PDB entry 4B3M | X-ray diffraction, 2.90 A resolution | chains A and T of the 23 polymer chains in the assembly

[Chain A]
Molecule: 16S ribosomal RNA
Source organism: Thermus thermophilus HB8
Sequence (1521 nucleotides; row label = number of the first residue in the row; note: 44 numbers in that range are skipped by the numbering (no residue carries them; nothing is unmodelled there); a row labelled like 189A-189L holds insertion residues (189A, then the next letters in order)):
     1 UUGUUGGAGA GUUUGAUCCU GGCUCAGGGU GAACGCUGGC GGCGUGCCUA AGACAUGCAA
    61 GUCGUGCGGG CCG
    76 CGGGGUUUU
    88 ACUCCG
    96 UGGUCAGCGG CGGACGGGUG AGUAACGCGU GGGU
  129A G
   130 ACCUACCCGG AAGAGGGGGA CAACCCGGGG AAACUCGGGC UAAUCCCCCA UGUGGACCCG
189A-189L CCCCUUGGGGUG
   190 UGUCCAAAGG GCUUU
   216 GCCCGCUUCC GGAUGGGCCC GCGUCCCAUC AGCUAGUUGG UGGGGUAAUG GCCCACCAAG
   276 GCGACGACGG GUAGCCGGUC UGAGAGGAUG GCCGGCCACA GGGGCACUGA GACACGGGCC
   336 CCACUCCUAC GGGAGGCAGC AGUUAGGAAU CUUCCGCAAU GGGCGCAAGC CUGACGGAGC
   396 GACGCCGCUU GGAGGAAGAA GCCCUUCGGG GUGUAAACUC CUGA
   441 ACCCGGGACG AAACCCCC
   460 GA
   470 CGAGGGGA
   479 CUGACGGUAC CGGGGUAA
   498 UAGCGCCGGC CAACUCCGUG CCAGCAGCCG CGGUAAUACG GAGGGCGCGA GCGUUACCCG
   558 GAUUCACUGG GCGUAAAGGG CGUGUAGGCG GCCUGGGGCG UCCCAUGUGA AAGACCACGG
   618 CUCAACCGUG GGGGAGCGUG GGAUACGCUC AGGCUAGACG GUGGGAGAGG GUGGUGGAAU
   678 UCCCGGAGUA GCGGUGAAAU GCGCAGAUAC CGGGAGGAAC GCCGAUGGCG AAGGCAGCCA
   738 CCUGGUCCAC CCGUGACGCU GAGGCGCGAA AGCGUGGGGA GCAAACCGGA UUAGAUACCC
   798 GGGUAGUCCA CGCCCUAAAC GAUGCGCGCU AGGUCUCUGG GUCU
   848 CCUGGGGGCC GAAGCUAACG CGUUAAGCGC GCCGCCUGGG GAGUACGGCC GCAAGGCUGA
   908 AACUCAAAGG AAUUGACGGG GGCCCGCACA AGCGGUGGAG CAUGUGGUUU AAUUCGAAGC
   968 AACGCGAAGA ACCUUACCAG GCCUUGACAU GCUA
 1001A G
  1002 GGAACCCGGG UGAAAGCCUG GGGUGCCCC
1030A-1030D GCGA
  1031 GGGGAGCCCU AGCACAGGUG CUGCAUGGCC GUCGUCAGCU CGUGCCGUGA GGUGUUGGGU
  1091 UAAGUCCCGC AACGAGCGCA ACCCCCGCCG UUAGUUGCCA GCGGUUCGGC CGGGCACUCU
  1151 AACGGGACUG CCCGCG
  1168 AAAGCGGGAG GAAGGAGGGG ACGACGUCUG GUCAGCAUGG CCCUUACGGC CUGGGCGACA
  1228 CACGUGCUAC AAUGCCCACU ACAAAGCGAU GCCACCCGGC AACGGGGAGC UAAUCGCAAA
  1288 AAGGUGGGCC CAGUUCGGAU UGGGGUCUGC AACCCGACCC CAUGAAGCCG GAAUCGCUAG
  1348 UAAUCGCGGA UCAGCC
 1363A A
  1364 UGCCGCGGUG AAUACGUUCC CGGGCCUUGU ACACACCGCC CGUCACGCCA UGGGAGCGGG
  1424 CUCUACCCGA AGUCGCCGG
1442A-1442B GA
  1443 GCCUA
  1452 C
  1456 GGGCAGGCGC CGAGGGUAGG GCCCGUGACU GGGGCGAAGU CGUAACAAGG UAGCUGUACC
  1516 GGAAGGUGCG GCUGGAUCAC CUCCUUUCU
Unresolved in the structure: 1-4, 1534-1538
Ion coordination: Mg2+ site 1: U12, G22; Mg2+ site 2: U12, C526, A914; Mg2+ site 3: G15, U920; Mg2+ site 4 near G21 (its only coordinating residue here); Mg2+ site 5: C48, G115; Mg2+ site 6 near A53 (its only coordinating residue here); Mg2+ site 7: C58, U387, G388; Mg2+ site 8: A59, U387; Mg2+ site 9: G61, U62, G105; Mg2+ site 10: G69, G70, U99; Mg2+ site 11: G107, G326; Mg2+ site 12: A109, G111; 145 more Mg2+ sites not listed; 15 more K+ sites not listed
Residues lining bound ligands: ON0 ((1R,2R,3S,4R,6S)-4,6-diamino-2-{[3-O-(2,6-diamino-2,6-dideoxy-beta-L-idopyranosyl)-beta-D-ribofuranosyl]oxy}-3-hydroxycyclohexyl 2-amino-4,6-O-benzylidene-2-deoxy-alpha-D-glucopyranoside): G1405, U1406, C1407, A1408, C1409, G1489, C1490, G1491, A1492, A1493, G1494, U1495, C1496
Reported in the primary citation:
  - binding site for ON0: G1491, A1492
  - conformationally variable residues: A1492, A1493
  - mutagenesis - A1408G (>=720 uM), G1491A (>=720 uM), G1491C (>=720 uM): decreased binding to ON0

[Chain T]
Name: 30S ribosomal protein S20
Source organism: Thermus thermophilus HB8
Reference sequence: P80380 (RS20_THET8); residues -6 to 99 here correspond to UniProt positions 1-106 (UniProt number = residue number + 7)
Sequence (106 residues; numbered -6 to 99; the number before each row is that of its first residue; numbers below 1 keep their minus sign (Met-6 is residue -6)):
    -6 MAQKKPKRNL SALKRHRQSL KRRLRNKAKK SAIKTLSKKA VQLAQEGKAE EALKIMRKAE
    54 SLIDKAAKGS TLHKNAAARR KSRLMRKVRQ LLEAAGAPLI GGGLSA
Unresolved in the structure: -6 to 0
Construct notes: conflict Val34 (Ile41 in P80380)
Ion coordination: Mg2+ near Ser4 (its only coordinating residue here)

[Chain A / chain T interface]
Contacting residue pairs (98):
  A60(A) with Leu3(T), phosphate contact
  G102(A) with Arg10(T), salt bridge to the phosphate
  C103(A) with Lys7(T), phosphate contact; Arg10(T), salt bridge to the phosphate; Lys14(T), phosphate contact
  G104(A) with Lys7(T), hydrogen bond to the base; Gln11(T), hydrogen bond to the phosphate; Lys14(T), salt bridge to the phosphate
  G105(A) with Gln11(T), phosphate contact; Arg15(T), salt bridge to the phosphate
  C106(A) with Arg8(T), base contact
  G107(A) with Arg8(T), hydrogen bond to the base
  G108(A) with Arg8(T), base contact
  C131(A) with Asn68(T), phosphate contact
  C132(A) with Lys67(T), phosphate contact; Asn68(T), hydrogen bond to the phosphate
  U133(A) with Lys67(T), salt bridge to the phosphate
  C174(A) with Arg18(T), sugar contact
  C175(A) with Arg18(T), sugar contact; Lys22(T), phosphate contact
  C176(A) with Lys22(T), salt bridge to the phosphate
  C177(A) with Lys58(T), salt bridge to the phosphate
  C178(A) with Lys58(T), salt bridge to the phosphate
  A185(A) with Glu53(T), base contact; Ala71(T), phosphate contact; Lys74(T), hydrogen bond to the base
  C186(A) with Ala71(T), sugar contact; Lys74(T), sugar contact; Ser75(T), hydrogen bond to the phosphate; Met78(T), hydrogen bond to the sugar
  C187(A) with Ser75(T), hydrogen bond to the phosphate; Met78(T), sugar contact; Arg79(T), salt bridge to the phosphate; Arg82(T), hydrogen bond to the sugar; Leu97(T), base contact; Ser98(T), hydrogen bond to the base
  C188(A) with Arg79(T), salt bridge to the phosphate; Arg82(T), sugar contact; Ser98(T), base contact
  U190(A) with Ser98(T), hydrogen bond to the base
  G191(A) with Met78(T), base contact; Gly94(T), hydrogen bond to the sugar; Gly95(T), hydrogen bond to the sugar; Gly96(T), hydrogen bond to the base; Leu97(T), sugar contact; Ser98(T), base contact
  U192(A) with Arg50(T), phosphate contact; Glu53(T), hydrogen bond to the sugar; Gly95(T), sugar contact; Gly96(T), sugar contact
  C193(A) with Arg50(T), phosphate contact; Glu53(T), sugar contact; Ser54(T), hydrogen bond to the phosphate; Asp57(T), hydrogen bond to the sugar
  C194(A) with Ser54(T), hydrogen bond to the phosphate; Asp57(T), sugar contact; Lys58(T), sugar contact; Lys61(T), phosphate contact
  A195(A) with Lys58(T), phosphate contact; Lys61(T), salt bridge to the phosphate
  A196(A) with Lys61(T), salt bridge to the phosphate
  G259(A) with Arg76(T), salt bridge to the phosphate; Lys80(T), salt bridge to the phosphate
  G260(A) with Arg76(T), salt bridge to the phosphate
  U261(A) with Arg72(T), salt bridge to the phosphate; Arg73(T), salt bridge to the phosphate; Arg76(T), hydrogen bond to the base
  A262(A) with Lys67(T), sugar contact; Asn68(T), hydrogen bond to the sugar; Ala69(T), phosphate contact; Arg72(T), salt bridge to the phosphate
  A263(A) with Arg72(T), salt bridge to the phosphate
  C322(A) with Arg16(T), sugar contact
  U323(A) with Ser12(T), sugar contact; Arg15(T), phosphate contact; Arg16(T), phosphate contact; Asn19(T), hydrogen bond to the phosphate
  G324(A) with Arg15(T), salt bridge to the phosphate; Asn19(T), hydrogen bond to the phosphate; Ser63(T), hydrogen bond to the phosphate
  A325(A) with Ser63(T), hydrogen bond to the phosphate; Lys67(T), sugar contact
  G332(A) with Leu3(T), phosphate contact
  G333(A) with His9(T), hydrogen bond to the sugar
  G1438(A) with Lys27(T), salt bridge to the phosphate
  C1439(A) with Lys31(T), salt bridge to the phosphate
  G1456(A) with Leu29(T), sugar contact; Lys32(T), hydrogen bond to the phosphate
  G1457(A) with Thr28(T), phosphate contact; Lys32(T), salt bridge to the phosphate
  G1458(A) with Ala21(T), phosphate contact; Ser24(T), phosphate contact; Ala25(T), phosphate contact; Thr28(T), hydrogen bond to the phosphate
  C1459(A) with Lys20(T), phosphate contact; Ala21(T), phosphate contact; Ser24(T), hydrogen bond to the phosphate
  A1460(A) with Lys20(T), salt bridge to the phosphate
Other interface residues (no listed pair), chain A (53 interface residues in all): G61, G184, U223, G258, A349, U1436, C1437, C1440
Other interface residues (no listed pair), chain T (51 interface residues in all): Arg1, Ser4, Leu17, Ala99

[Summary]
53 residues of chain A face 51 of chain T across their interface; the contacts include 28 hydrogen bonds and
24 salt bridges. Polar contacts include G104(A)-Lys7(T), G107(A)-Arg8(T) and A185(A)-Lys74(T). The paper
reports a binding site for ON0 at G1491(A) and A1492(A); A1408G, G1491A and G1491C of chain A reduce binding
to ON0.
Chain A is 16S ribosomal RNA and chain T is 30S ribosomal protein S20, both from Thermus thermophilus HB8; the
structure, Crystal structure of the 30S ribosome in complex with compound 1, was determined by X-ray
diffraction, deposited together with 4B3R, 4B3S and 4B3T.
